5FJ8 - chains A and B of the 20 polymer chains in the assembly; structure by electron microscopy, 3.90 A resolution.

[Chain A]
Name: DNA-directed RNA polymerase III subunit RPC1
Organism: Saccharomyces cerevisiae
Notes: EC 2.7.7.6
UniProtKB: P04051 (RPC1_YEAST); residues 1-1460 here = UniProt positions 1-1460
Sequence (1460 residues; each row starts with the number of its first residue):
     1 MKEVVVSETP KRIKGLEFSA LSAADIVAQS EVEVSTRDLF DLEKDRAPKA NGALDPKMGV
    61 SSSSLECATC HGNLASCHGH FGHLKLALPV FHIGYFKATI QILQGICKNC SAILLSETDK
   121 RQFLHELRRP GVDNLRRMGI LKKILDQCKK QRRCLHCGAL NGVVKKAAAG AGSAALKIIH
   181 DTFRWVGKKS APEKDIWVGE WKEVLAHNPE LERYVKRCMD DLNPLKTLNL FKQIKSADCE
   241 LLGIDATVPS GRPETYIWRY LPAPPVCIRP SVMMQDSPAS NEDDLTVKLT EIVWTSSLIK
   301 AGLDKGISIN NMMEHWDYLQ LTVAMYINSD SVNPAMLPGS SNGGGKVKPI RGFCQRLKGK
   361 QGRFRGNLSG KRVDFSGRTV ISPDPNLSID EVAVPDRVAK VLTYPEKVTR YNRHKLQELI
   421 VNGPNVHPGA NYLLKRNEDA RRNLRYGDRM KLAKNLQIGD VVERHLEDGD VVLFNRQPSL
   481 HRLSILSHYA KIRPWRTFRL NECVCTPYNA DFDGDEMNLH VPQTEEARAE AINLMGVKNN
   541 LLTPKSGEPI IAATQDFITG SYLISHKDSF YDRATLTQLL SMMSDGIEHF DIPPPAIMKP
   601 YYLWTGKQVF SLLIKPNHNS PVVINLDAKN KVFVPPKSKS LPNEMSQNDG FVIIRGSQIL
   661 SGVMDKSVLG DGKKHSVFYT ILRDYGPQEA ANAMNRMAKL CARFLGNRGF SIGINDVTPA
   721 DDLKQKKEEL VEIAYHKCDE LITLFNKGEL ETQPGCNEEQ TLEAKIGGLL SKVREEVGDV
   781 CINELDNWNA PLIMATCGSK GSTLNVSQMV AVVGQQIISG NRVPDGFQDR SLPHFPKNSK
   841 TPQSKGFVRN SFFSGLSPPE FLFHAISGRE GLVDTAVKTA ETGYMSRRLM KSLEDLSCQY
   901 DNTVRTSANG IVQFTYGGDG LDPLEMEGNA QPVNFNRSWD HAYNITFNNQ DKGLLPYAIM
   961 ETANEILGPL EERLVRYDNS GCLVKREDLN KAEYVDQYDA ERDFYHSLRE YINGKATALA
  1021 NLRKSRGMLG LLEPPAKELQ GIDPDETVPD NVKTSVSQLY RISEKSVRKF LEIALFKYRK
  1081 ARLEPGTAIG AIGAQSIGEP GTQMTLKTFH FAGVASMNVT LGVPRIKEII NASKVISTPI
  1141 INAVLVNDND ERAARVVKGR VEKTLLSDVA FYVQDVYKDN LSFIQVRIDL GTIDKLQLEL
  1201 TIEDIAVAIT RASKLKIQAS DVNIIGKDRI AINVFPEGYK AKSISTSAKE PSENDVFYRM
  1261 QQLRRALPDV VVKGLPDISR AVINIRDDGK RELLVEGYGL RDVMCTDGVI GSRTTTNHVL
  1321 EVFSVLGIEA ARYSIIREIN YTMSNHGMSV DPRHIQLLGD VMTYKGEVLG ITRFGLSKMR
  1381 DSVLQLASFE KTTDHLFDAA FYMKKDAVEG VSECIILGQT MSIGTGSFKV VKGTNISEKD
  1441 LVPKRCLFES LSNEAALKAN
Not modelled in the structure: 1, 169-174, 1101-1116, 1237-1251
UniProt features mapped onto this chain:
  - region: Pro858 to Glu870 (Bridging helix)
  - binding site (Zn(2+)): Cys67, Cys70, Cys77, His80, Cys107, Cys110, Cys154
  - binding site (Mg(2+)): Asp511, Asp513, Asp515
  - mutagenesis: Thr506 (T506I: Temperature-sensitive), Asn509 (N509Y: Temperature-sensitive), Asn518 (N518Q: Temperature-sensitive)
Ion coordination: Zn2+ site 1: Cys67, Cys70, Cys77, His80; Zn2+ site 2: Cys107, Asn109, Cys110, Cys154, Cys157

[Chain B]
Name: DNA-directed RNA polymerase III subunit RPC2
Organism: Saccharomyces cerevisiae
Notes: EC 2.7.7.6
UniProtKB: P22276 (RPC2_YEAST); residue numbers follow UniProt; this construct covers 1-1149
Sequence (1149 residues; row label = number of the first residue in the row):
     1 MVAATKRRKT HIHKHVKDEA FDDLLKPVYK GKKLTDEINT AQDKWHLLPA FLKVKGLVKQ
    61 HLDSFNYFVD TDLKKIIKAN QLILSDVDPE FYLKYVDIRV GKKSSSSTKD YLTPPHECRL
   121 RDMTYSAPIY VDIEYTRGRN IIMHKDVEIG RMPIMLRSNK CILYDADESK MAKLNECPLD
   181 PGGYFIVNGT EKVILVQEQL SKNRIIVEAD EKKGIVQASV TSSTHERKSK TYVITKNGKI
   241 YLKHNSIAEE IPIAIVLKAC GILSDLEIMQ LVCGNDSSYQ DIFAVNLEES SKLDIYTQQQ
   301 ALEYIGAKVK TMRRQKLTIL QEGIEAIATT VIAHLTVEAL DFREKALYIA MMTRRVVMAM
   361 YNPKMIDDRD YVGNKRLELA GQLISLLFED LFKKFNNDFK LSIDKVLKKP NRAMEYDALL
   421 SINVHSNNIT SGLNRAISTG NWSLKRFKME RAGVTHVLSR LSYISALGMM TRISSQFEKS
   481 RKVSGPRALQ PSQFGMLCTA DTPEGEACGL VKNLALMTHI TTDDEEEPIK KLCYVLGVED
   541 ITLIDSASLH LNYGVYLNGT LIGSIRFPTK FVTQFRHLRR TGKVSEFISI YSNSHQMAVH
   601 IATDGGRICR PLIIVSDGQS RVKDIHLRKL LDGELDFDDF LKLGLVEYLD VNEENDSYIA
   661 LYEKDIVPSM THLEIEPFTI LGAVAGLIPY PHHNQSPRNT YQCAMGKQAI GAIAYNQFKR
   721 IDTLLYLMTY PQQPMVKTKT IELIDYDKLP AGQNATVAVM SYSGYDIEDA LVLNKSSIDR
   781 GFGRCETRRK TTTVLKRYAN HTQDIIGGMR VDENGDPIWQ HQSLGPDGLG EVGMKVQSGQ
   841 IYINKSVPTN SADAPNPNNV NVQTQYREAP VIYRGPEPSH IDQVMMSVSD NDQALIKVLL
   901 RQNRRPELGD KFSSRHGQKG VCGIIVKQED MPFNDQGIVP DIIMNPHGFP SRMTVGKMIE
   961 LISGKAGVLN GTLEYGTCFG GSKLEDMSKI LVDQGFNYSG KDMLYSGITG ECLQAYIFFG
  1021 PIYYQKLKHM VLDKMHARAR GPRAVLTRQP TEGRSRDGGL RLGEMERDCV IAYGASQLLL
  1081 ERLMISSDAF EVDVCDKCGL MGYSGWCTTC KSAENIIKMT IPYAAKLLFQ ELLSMNIAPR
  1141 LRLEDIFQQ
Not modelled in the structure: 1-35
UniProt features mapped onto this chain:
  - zinc finger: Cys1095 to Cys1110 (C4-type)
  - binding site (Zn(2+)): Cys1095, Cys1098, Cys1107, Cys1110
Ion coordination: Zn2+: Cys1098, Cys1107, Cys1110

[Chain A / chain B interface]
Contacting residue pairs (277; chain A residue first):
  Pro10(A) with Asp1145(B); Ile1146(B); Phe1147(B), hydrophobic
  Lys11(A) with Ile1117(B); Met1119(B); Glu1144(B); Asp1145(B)
  Arg12(A) with Leu1143(B); Glu1144(B), salt bridge; Ile1146(B)
  Ile13(A) with Met1119(B), hydrophobic; Arg1142(B); Leu1143(B), hydrophobic
  Lys14(A) with Arg1142(B), hydrogen bond (backbone-backbone); Glu1144(B), salt bridge
  Leu16(A) with Arg1140(B); Leu1141(B), hydrophobic
  Glu17(A) with Ala1138(B); Arg1140(B), hydrogen bond (backbone-backbone); Arg1142(B), salt bridge
  Phe18(A) with Ala1138(B); Pro1139(B), hydrophobic
  Ser19(A) with Ile1137(B); Ala1138(B), hydrogen bond (backbone-backbone)
  Ala20(A) with Asn1136(B)
  Leu21(A) with Leu1133(B), hydrophobic; Asn1136(B); Ala1138(B), hydrophobic; Arg1140(B)
  Ala28(A) with Thr1108(B); Thr1109(B)
  Gln29(A) with Leu1100(B); Thr1108(B)
  Leu74(A) with Arg1048(B), hydrogen bond (backbone-side chain)
  His78(A) with Phe1090(B); Lys1126(B)
  His80(A) with Tyr1103(B)
  Tyr95(A) with Asn1136(B), hydrogen bond (side chain-backbone)
  Trp258(A) with Asn1136(B)
  Pro262(A) with Ser1134(B)
  Pro264(A) with Ser1134(B)
  Cys267(A) with Leu1046(B); Tyr1123(B); Gln1130(B)
  Ile268(A) with Leu1046(B); Gln1130(B)
  Arg269(A) with Leu1046(B)
  Pro270(A) with Leu1046(B)
  Ile327(A) with Met1135(B), hydrophobic
  Phe353(A) with Glu1131(B); Ser1134(B); Met1135(B), hydrophobic
  Arg356(A) with Leu1046(B); Glu1131(B), salt bridge
  Leu357(A) with Glu1131(B)
  Arg363(A) with Leu1127(B); Glu1131(B), salt bridge
  Phe364(A) with Leu1128(B), hydrophobic
  Arg365(A) with Glu1064(B)
  Gly366(A) with Arg1061(B), hydrogen bond (backbone-side chain)
  Asn367(A) with Thr1047(B); Gln1049(B)
  Leu368(A) with Leu1128(B), hydrophobic
  Gly370(A) with Arg1061(B), hydrogen bond (backbone-side chain); Leu1062(B)
  Lys371(A) with Gln1049(B), hydrogen bond; Leu1062(B); Asp1088(B), salt bridge; Ala1124(B)
  Arg372(A) with Pro1050(B), hydrogen bond (side chain-backbone); Thr1051(B); Glu1052(B), salt bridge; Leu1060(B); Ser1087(B), hydrogen bond (backbone-side chain)
  Val373(A) with Leu1060(B), hydrogen bond (backbone-backbone); Leu1062(B), hydrophobic; Arg1082(B)
  Asp374(A) with Arg1038(B), salt bridge; Ala1039(B); Arg1040(B); Arg1082(B), hydrogen bond (backbone-side chain); Ser1086(B)
  Phe375(A) with Arg1038(B); Ala1039(B); Arg1040(B)
  Ser376(A) with Ala1037(B); Arg1038(B), hydrogen bond (backbone-backbone); Gly1059(B); Leu1060(B)
  Gly377(A) with His1036(B); Leu1060(B)
  Arg378(A) with His1036(B), hydrogen bond (backbone-backbone)
  Val380(A) with Val1031(B), hydrophobic; Lys1034(B)
  Pro383(A) with Tyr765(B); Asp766(B); Ala770(B), hydrophobic
  Asp384(A) with Tyr765(B), hydrogen bond
  Pro385(A) with Gly764(B); Tyr765(B)
  Asn386(A) with Tyr765(B), hydrogen bond
  Arg397(A) with Glu907(B), salt bridge
  Val398(A) with Met1035(B), hydrophobic
  Val401(A) with Ala1037(B), hydrophobic; Ala1039(B)
  Tyr432(A) with Arg1040(B)
  Arg441(A) with Arg1040(B)
  Glu463(A) with Arg1040(B), salt bridge
  Ser479(A) with Met1065(B); Glu1066(B)
  His481(A) with Cys1069(B)
  Arg482(A) with Cys1069(B), hydrogen bond (backbone-side chain); Tyr1073(B), hydrogen bond (backbone-side chain)
  Ile485(A) with Glu1066(B); Cys1069(B), hydrophobic; Tyr1073(B), hydrogen bond (backbone-side chain)
  Leu486(A) with Tyr1073(B)
  Trp495(A) with Glu907(B); Leu908(B), hydrophobic
  Arg496(A) with Glu907(B), salt bridge; Val1031(B); Leu1032(B); Met1035(B)
  Glu502(A) with Gly764(B); Tyr765(B); Ile767(B)
  Cys505(A) with Glu768(B)
  Ala510(A) with Glu768(B)
  Asp511(A) with Glu768(B); Asp769(B)
  Phe512(A) with Glu768(B)
  Asp513(A) with Asp769(B); Lys911(B); Lys919(B); Gly920(B); Val921(B)
  Gly514(A) with Val921(B)
  Glu516(A) with Lys1034(B)
  Asn518(A) with Leu1060(B)
  Leu519(A) with Leu1060(B)
  His520(A) with Leu1060(B); Leu1062(B)
  Val521(A) with Arg1082(B), hydrogen bond (backbone-side chain)
  Pro522(A) with Glu1081(B); Arg1082(B)
  Gln523(A) with Glu1081(B), hydrogen bond (backbone-side chain)
  Glu526(A) with Gln1077(B)
  Glu530(A) with Ala1075(B)
  Leu534(A) with Tyr1073(B)
  Met535(A) with Tyr1073(B); Leu1078(B), hydrophobic
  Asn540(A) with Tyr1073(B), hydrogen bond
  Gln555(A) with Glu768(B)
  Asp556(A) with Ser761(B); Asn945(B), hydrogen bond; His947(B), salt bridge
  Thr559(A) with His947(B)
  Ala702(A) with Ser763(B)
  Leu705(A) with Ser761(B)
  Gly706(A) with Ser761(B); Tyr762(B)
  Asn707(A) with Ser1006(B), hydrogen bond; Ile1008(B); Thr1009(B); Leu1013(B)
  Arg708(A) with Leu1013(B); Gln1014(B), hydrogen bond (backbone-backbone)
  Phe710(A) with Val759(B); Met760(B); Ser761(B)
  Ser711(A) with Val759(B); Tyr1016(B), hydrogen bond (side chain-backbone); Ile1017(B); Phe1018(B)
  Ile712(A) with Pro946(B); Phe949(B), hydrophobic; Phe1018(B)
  Gly713(A) with Met958(B)
  Ile714(A) with Met958(B); Ile959(B), hydrophobic; Ile962(B), hydrophobic
  Asn715(A) with Tyr998(B), hydrogen bond
  Val717(A) with Met958(B), hydrophobic
  Met794(A) with Pro946(B); His947(B); Pro950(B), hydrophobic
  Ser799(A) with His947(B)
  Lys800(A) with His947(B); Ser951(B)
  Gly801(A) with Ser951(B), hydrogen bond (backbone-side chain)
  Asn805(A) with Pro950(B), hydrogen bond (side chain-backbone); Ser951(B); Met953(B)
  Gln808(A) with Met953(B)
  Met809(A) with Phe949(B); Pro950(B); Met953(B), hydrophobic
  Phe827(A) with Ser492(B); Glu654(B); Asn655(B)
  Gln828(A) with Asn655(B)
  Arg830(A) with Asn655(B), hydrogen bond (side chain-backbone); Ser657(B), hydrogen bond (side chain-backbone); Tyr658(B)
  Ser831(A) with Pro491(B)
  Leu832(A) with Pro491(B)
  Pro833(A) with Glu654(B); Tyr658(B); Ile659(B), hydrogen bond (backbone-backbone)
  His834(A) with Phe494(B); Tyr658(B); Ile659(B), hydrogen bond (side chain-backbone); Leu661(B); Glu674(B), salt bridge
  Phe835(A) with Tyr658(B)
  Pro836(A) with Tyr658(B)
  Phe852(A) with His693(B); Asn694(B); Met953(B), hydrophobic; Val955(B)
  Phe853(A) with His693(B), hydrogen bond (backbone-side chain)
  Gly855(A) with His692(B)
  Leu856(A) with His692(B); Phe979(B)
  Pro858(A) with Tyr662(B); Phe979(B), hydrophobic
  Pro859(A) with Leu661(B)
  Phe861(A) with Leu681(B), hydrophobic
  Leu862(A) with Leu489(B), hydrophobic; Pro491(B); Phe494(B), hydrophobic; Thr499(B)
  His864(A) with Gln695(B); Ser696(B), hydrogen bond (backbone-side chain)
  Ala865(A) with Ser696(B)
  Ile866(A) with Leu489(B)
  Gly868(A) with Ser696(B)
  Arg869(A) with Leu489(B); Thr502(B), hydrogen bond; Gly509(B)
  Leu872(A) with Glu504(B); Cys508(B), hydrophobic
  Val873(A) with Arg487(B); Cys508(B), hydrophobic
  Arg887(A) with Glu1064(B), salt bridge
  Met890(A) with Glu1064(B); Asp1068(B)
  Lys891(A) with Glu1064(B), salt bridge
  Ala1088(A) with Ile1071(B); Ala1072(B)
  Ala1091(A) with Asp1068(B)
  Gln1095(A) with Asp1068(B), hydrogen bond
  Phe1257(A) with Glu288(B)
  Tyr1258(A) with Glu288(B); Lys292(B)
  Arg1265(A) with Asp281(B); Val285(B)
  Leu1396(A) with Leu1132(B), hydrophobic; Ile1137(B)
  Phe1397(A) with Met1135(B), hydrophobic
  Ala1400(A) with Ile1137(B), hydrophobic
  Val1411(A) with Ile1071(B), hydrophobic
  Ile1415(A) with Arg1067(B)
  Ile1416(A) with Pro1122(B)
  Leu1417(A) with Ile1121(B); Pro1122(B)
  Gly1418(A) with Pro1122(B)
  Gln1419(A) with Leu1080(B)
  Thr1420(A) with Leu1080(B)
  Met1421(A) with Ile1071(B), hydrophobic; Ser1076(B); Leu1079(B), hydrophobic
  Gly1424(A) with Gly1074(B)
  Thr1425(A) with Gly1074(B), hydrogen bond (side chain-backbone); Ala1075(B); Ser1076(B)
  Gly1426(A) with Ser1076(B)
Other interface residues (no listed pair), chain A (180 interface residues in all): Thr9, Gly15, Asp25, Glu31, Gly79, Phe81, Pro278, Ser369, Thr379, Leu402, Leu473, Asn475, Leu480, Leu483, Ser484, Arg499, Thr524, Ala527, Phe557, Arg703, Gly709, Pro824, Gly826, Ser857, Ala876, Gly883, Ser886, Ile1092, Gln1261, Lys1405, Ile1423
Other interface residues (no listed pair), chain B (161 interface residues in all): Ala284, Tyr371, Ala488, Gln490, Asp501, Asp656, Ala660, Ile680, Pro691, Pro697, Tyr701, Ala852, Gly909, Arg952, Leu984, Ser999, Lys1001, Ala1015, Val1070, Ala1125, Phe1129

[In short]
The interface between chain A and chain B involves 180 residues on one side and 161 on the other, with 38
hydrogen bonds and 15 salt bridges. Polar contacts include Arg12(A)-Glu1144(B), Lys14(A)-Glu1144(B) and
Glu17(A)-Arg1142(B).
Here chain A is DNA-directed RNA polymerase III subunit RPC1 and chain B is DNA-directed RNA polymerase III
subunit RPC2, both from Saccharomyces cerevisiae. Entry 5FJ8 (Cryo-EM structure of yeast RNA polymerase III
elongation complex at 3. 9 A) was determined by electron microscopy together with 5FJ9 and 5FJA from the same
study.
